PDB entry 3MBY | X-ray diffraction, 2.00 A resolution | chains A and P of the 4 polymer chains in the assembly

== Chain A ==
Protein: DNA polymerase beta
Organism: Homo sapiens
Notes: EC 2.7.7.7, 4.2.99.-
UniProtKB: P06746 (DPOLB_HUMAN); residue numbers follow UniProt; this construct covers 1-335
Sequence (335 residues; row label = number of the first residue in the row):
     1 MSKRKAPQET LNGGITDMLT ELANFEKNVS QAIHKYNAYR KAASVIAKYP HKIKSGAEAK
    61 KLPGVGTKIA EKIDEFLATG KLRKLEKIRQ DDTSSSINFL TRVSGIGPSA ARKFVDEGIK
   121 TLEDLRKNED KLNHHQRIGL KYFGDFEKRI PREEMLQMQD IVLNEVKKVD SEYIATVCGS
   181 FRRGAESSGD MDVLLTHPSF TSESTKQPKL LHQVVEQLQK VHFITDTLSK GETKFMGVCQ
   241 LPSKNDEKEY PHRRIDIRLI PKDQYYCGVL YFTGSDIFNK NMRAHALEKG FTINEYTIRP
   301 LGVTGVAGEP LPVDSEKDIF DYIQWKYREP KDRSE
Disordered / not traced: 1-9
Swiss-Prot annotation at these positions:
  - region: Arg183 to Asp192 (DNA-binding)
  - active site: Lys72 (Nucleophile)
  - binding site (K(+)): Lys60, Leu62, Val65, Thr101, Val103, Ile106
  - binding site (Na(+)): Lys60, Leu62, Val65, Thr101, Val103, Ile106
  - binding site (dATP): Arg149, Ser180, Arg183, Gly189, Asp190
  - binding site (dCTP): Arg149, Ser180, Arg183, Gly189, Asp190
  - binding site (dGTP): Arg149, Ser180, Arg183, Gly189, Asp190, Asp192
  - binding site (dTTP): Arg149, Ser180, Arg183, Gly189, Asp190
  - binding site (Mg(2+)): Asp190, Asp192, Asp256
  - modified residue: Lys72 (N6-acetyllysine), Arg83 (Omega-N-methylarginine), Arg152 (Omega-N-methylarginine)
  - cross-link (Glycyl lysine isopeptide (Lys-Gly)): Lys41 (interchain with G-Cter in ubiquitin), Lys61 (interchain with G-Cter in ubiquitin), Lys81 (interchain with G-Cter in ubiquitin)
  - natural variant: Leu22 (L22P: Found in a gastric cancer sample; uncertain significance), Tyr39 (Y39C: Found in a gastric cancer sample; uncertain significance), Gly118 (G118V: Decreased DNA-directed DNA polymerase activity), Arg137 (R137Q: Decreased function in base-excision repair), Arg149 (R149I: Decreased DNA-directed DNA polymerase activity), Asp160 (D160N: Found in a gastric cancer sample; uncertain significance), Cys239 (C239R: Found in a gastric cancer sample; uncertain significance), Lys289 (K289M: Found in a colon cancer sample; uncertain significance), Asn294 (N294D: Found in a gastric cancer sample; uncertain significance), Glu295 (E295K: Found in a gastric cancer sample; uncertain significance)
  - mutagenesis: Phe25 (F25W: No effect on 5'-dRP lyase activity. Decreased ssDNA binding), His34 (H34G: Decreased 5'-dRP lyase activity. Decreased ssDNA binding), Lys35 (K35A: Decreased 5'-dRP lyase activity. Decreased ssDNA binding. Loss of 5'-dRP lyase activity; when associated with A-68 and A-72. Decreased ssDNA binding; when associated with A-68 and A-72 ...), Tyr39 (Y39F: No effect on 5'-dRP lyase activity; Y39Q: Abolishes DNA polymerase and 5'-dRP lyase activity), Lys41 (K41R: Abolishes ubiquitination; when associated with R-61 and R-81), Lys60 (K60A: Decreased 5'-dRP lyase activity. Decreased ssDNA binding), Lys61 (K61R: Abolishes ubiquitination; when associated with R-41 and R-81), Lys68 (K68A: No effect on 5'-dRP lyase activity. Decreased ssDNA binding. Loss of 5'-dRP lyase activity; when associated with A-35 and A-72. Decreased ssDNA binding; when associated with A-35 and A-72 ...), Glu71 (E71Q: No effect on 5'-dRP lyase activity. No effect on structure shown by circular dichroism. No effect on ssDNA binding), Lys72 (K72A: Severely reduced 5'-dRP lyase activity. Does not affect ssDNA binding. Loss of 5'-dRP lyase activity; when associated with A-35 and A-68. Decreased ssDNA binding ...), Glu75 (E75A: Slightly decreased 5'-dRP lyase activity. Decreased ssDNA binding. No effect on structure shown by circular dichroism), Lys81 (K81R: Abolishes ubiquitination; when associated with R-41 and R-61), 5 further mutagenesis entries in UniProt
Metal / ion sites: Na+ site 1: Lys60, Leu62, Val65 (shared with 1 residue of chain D); Na+ site 2: Thr101, Val103, Ile106 (shared with DG9(P) of chain P); Mg2+: Asp190, Asp192 (together with 8-oxo-2'-deoxyguanosine-5'-triphosphate); Na+ site 3: Asp190, Asp192 (together with 8-oxo-2'-deoxyguanosine-5'-triphosphate)
Small-molecule neighbours: 8-oxo-2'-deoxyguanosine-5'-triphosphate (8DG): Gly179, Ser180, Arg183, Ser188, Gly189, Asp190, Asp192, Tyr271, Phe272, Thr273, Gly274, Ser275, Asp276, Asn279, Arg283

== Chain P ==
Molecule: 10-nt DNA strand
Sequence (10 nucleotides; numbered 1 to 10; the number before each row is that of its first residue):
     1 GCTGATGCGC
Modified / non-standard residues: DOC (2',3'-dideoxycytidine-5'-monophosphate) at position 10
Metal / ion sites: Na+: DG9 (shared with Thr101(A), Val103(A), Ile106(A) of chain A)

== Interface between chain A and chain P ==
Pairs across the interface (14; chain A residue first):
  Val103(A) - DG9(P)  phosphate contact
  Ser104(A) - DG9(P)  phosphate contact
  Gly105(A) - DC8(P)  phosphate contact
  Gly105(A) - DG9(P)  hydrogen bond to the phosphate
  Ile106(A) - DG9(P)  hydrogen bond to the phosphate
  Gly107(A) - DC8(P)  hydrogen bond to the phosphate
  Pro108(A) - DC8(P)  phosphate contact
  Ser109(A) - DG7(P)  phosphate contact
  Ser109(A) - DC8(P)  hydrogen bond to the phosphate
  Ala110(A) - DC8(P)  hydrogen bond to the phosphate
  His135(A) - DG9(P)  sugar contact
  Lys234(A) - DG9(P)  base contact
  Met236(A) - DG9(P)  phosphate contact
  Arg254(A) - DOC_10(P)  salt bridge to the phosphate
Other interface residues (no listed pair), chain A (14 interface residues in all): Asp190, Asp256

== Summary ==
The interface between chain A and chain P involves 14 residues on one side and 4 on the other, with 5 hydrogen
bonds and 1 salt bridge. Among the polar pairs are Gly105(A)-DG9(P), Ile106(A)-DG9(P) and Gly107(A)-DC8(P).
Ligands of chain A: 8-oxo-2'-deoxyguanosine-5'-triphosphate.
Chain A is DNA polymerase beta (Homo sapiens) and chain P is a 10-nt DNA strand; the structure, Ternary
complex of DNA Polymerase BETA with template base A and 8oxodGTP in the active site ..., was determined by
X-ray diffraction.
